Entry 4C83 (X-ray diffraction, 2.69 A resolution); this record covers chains C and D.

# Chain C
Name: LPT3 heavy chain
Source organism: Mus musculus
Amino-acid sequence (220 residues; each row starts with the number of its first residue; a row labelled like 82A-82C holds insertion residues (82A, then the next letters in order)):
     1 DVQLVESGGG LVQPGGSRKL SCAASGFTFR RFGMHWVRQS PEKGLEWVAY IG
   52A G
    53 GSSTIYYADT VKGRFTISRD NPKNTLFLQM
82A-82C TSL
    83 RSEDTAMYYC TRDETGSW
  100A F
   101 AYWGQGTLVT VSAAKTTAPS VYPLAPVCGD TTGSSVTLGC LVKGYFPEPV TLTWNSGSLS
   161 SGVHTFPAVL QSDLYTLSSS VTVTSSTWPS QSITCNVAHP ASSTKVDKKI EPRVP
Unresolved in the structure: 1, 129-132
Cystine bridges: Cys22-Cys92, Cys140-Cys195

# Chain D
Name: LPT3 light chain
Source organism: Mus musculus
Amino-acid sequence (214 residues; numbered 1 to 214 plus 1 insertion-coded residue; 1 number in that range is skipped by the numbering (no residue carries it; nothing is unmodelled there); the number before each row is that of its first residue):
     1 QIVLSQSPAI MSASPGEKVT MTCSASS
    29 SVRYMHWYQQ KSGTSPKRWI YDTSKLASGV PTRFSGSGSG TSYSLPISSM EAEDGASYYC
    89 QQWNGYP
   95A P
    96 LTFGGGTKLE MKRADAAPTV SIFPPSSEQL TSGGASVVCF LNNFYPKDIN VKWKIDGSER
   156 QNGVLNSWTD QDSKDSTYSM SSTLTLTKDE YERHNSYTCE ATHKTSTSPI VKSFNRNEC
Unresolved in the structure: 1
Cystine bridges: Cys23-Cys88, Cys134-Cys194

# Chain C / chain D interface
Contacting residue pairs (62):
  Gln39(C) with Gln38(D), hydrogen bond; Tyr87(D), hydrogen bond
  Leu45(C) with Tyr87(D), hydrophobic; Phe98(D)
  Trp47(C) with Pro95(D), hydrophobic; Pro95A(D), hydrophobic; Leu96(D)
  Tyr58(C) with Trp91(D), hydrophobic; Pro95(D), hydrophobic
  Asp61(C) with Pro95A(D)
  Tyr91(C) with Ser43(D)
  Gly98(C) with Tyr32(D); His34(D), hydrogen bond (backbone-side chain); Trp91(D)
  Ser99(C) with Gln89(D), hydrogen bond (backbone-side chain); Trp91(D); Leu96(D)
  Trp100(C) with His34(D); Tyr36(D); Arg46(D); Tyr49(D), hydrophobic
  Phe100A(C) with Tyr36(D), hydrogen bond (backbone-side chain); Arg46(D); Phe98(D), hydrophobic
  Ala101(C) with Arg46(D), hydrogen bond (backbone-side chain)
  Trp103(C) with Tyr36(D), hydrophobic; Pro44(D), hydrogen bond (side chain-backbone)
  Gly104(C) with Ser43(D), hydrogen bond (backbone-side chain)
  Tyr122(C) with Ser121(D); Gln124(D)
  Pro123(C) with Ser121(D); Glu123(D)
  Leu124(C) with Phe118(D), hydrophobic; Val133(D), hydrophobic
  Ala125(C) with Phe118(D)
  Val127(C) with Phe209(D), hydrophobic; Cys214(D), hydrophobic
  Cys128(C) with Glu213(D), hydrogen bond (side chain-backbone); Cys214(D), disulfide
  Thr137(C) with Ser116(D); Phe118(D)
  Leu141(C) with Ser131(D)
  His164(C) with Asn137(D); Asn138(D), hydrogen bond; Ser174(D)
  Phe166(C) with Phe135(D), hydrophobic; Ser162(D); Thr164(D); Ser174(D); Met175(D); Ser176(D)
  Pro167(C) with Ser162(D), hydrogen bond (backbone-side chain); Trp163(D)
  Val169(C) with Asn161(D); Ser162(D)
  Gln171(C) with Leu160(D)
  Ser178(C) with Phe135(D); Ser176(D), hydrogen bond
  Ser179(C) with Phe135(D)
  Ser180(C) with Phe135(D); Asn137(D)
  Lys208(C) with Glu123(D), salt bridge
Also at the interface, not in a pair above, chain C (41 interface residues in all): Val37, Glu46, Tyr102, Gln105, Val121, Leu138, Gly139, Lys143, Thr165, Thr176, Arg213
Also at the interface, not in a pair above, chain D (41 interface residues in all): Thr42, Pro119, Asp167, Thr178, Thr180
Cross-chain cystine bridges: Cys128(C)-Cys214(D)

# Overview
The chain C/chain D interface involves 41 residues from each chain, with 1 disulfide bond, 12 hydrogen bonds
and 1 salt bridge. Polar pairs include Lys208(C)-Glu123(D), Gln39(C)-Gln38(D) and Gln39(C)-Tyr87(D).
Chain C is LPT3 heavy chain and chain D is LPT3 light chain, both from Mus musculus; the structure, Crystal
Structure of the IgG2a LPT3 in complex with an 8-sugar inner core analogue of Neisseria ..., was determined by
X-ray diffraction.
